Entry 8QTV (electron microscopy, 3.25 A resolution); this record covers chains A and B.

Chain A (and B):
Molecule: Mucin-5AC
Organism: Homo sapiens
Notes: chain B of this document is another copy of the same molecule, construct and numbering; everything in this record applies to it too
UniProtKB: P98088 (MUC5A_HUMAN); numbering as in UniProt (aligned over 799-1486)
Amino-acid sequence (722 residues; numbered 778 to 1499; the number before each row is that of its first residue):
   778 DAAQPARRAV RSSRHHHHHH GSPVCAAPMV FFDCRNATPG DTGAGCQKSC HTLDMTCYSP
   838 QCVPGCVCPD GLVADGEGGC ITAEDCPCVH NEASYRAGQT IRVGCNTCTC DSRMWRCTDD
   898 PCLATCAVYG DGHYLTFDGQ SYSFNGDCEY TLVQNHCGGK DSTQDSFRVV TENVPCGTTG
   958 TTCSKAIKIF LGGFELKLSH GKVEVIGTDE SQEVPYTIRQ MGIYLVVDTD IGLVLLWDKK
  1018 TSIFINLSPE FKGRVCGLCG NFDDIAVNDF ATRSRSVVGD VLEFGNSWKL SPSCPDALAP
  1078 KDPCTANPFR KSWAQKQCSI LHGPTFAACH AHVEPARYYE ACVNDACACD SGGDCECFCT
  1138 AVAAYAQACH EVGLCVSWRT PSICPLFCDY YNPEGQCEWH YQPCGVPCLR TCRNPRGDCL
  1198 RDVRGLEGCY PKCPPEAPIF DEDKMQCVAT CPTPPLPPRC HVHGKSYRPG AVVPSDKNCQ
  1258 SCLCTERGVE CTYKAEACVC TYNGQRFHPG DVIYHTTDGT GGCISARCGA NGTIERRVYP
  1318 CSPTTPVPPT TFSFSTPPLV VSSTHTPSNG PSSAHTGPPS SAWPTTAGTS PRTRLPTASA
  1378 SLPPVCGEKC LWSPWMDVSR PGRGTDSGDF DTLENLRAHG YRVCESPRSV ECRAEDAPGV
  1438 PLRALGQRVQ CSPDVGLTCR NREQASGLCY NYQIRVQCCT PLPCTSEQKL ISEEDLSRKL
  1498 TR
Not modelled in the structure: 778-898, 1230-1499
Disulfides: C903-C1036, C925-C1071, C934-C1033, C953-C960, C1081-C1124, C1095-C1119, C1106-C1146, C1126-C1134, C1136-C1161, C1152-C1181, C1165-C1206, C1185-C1196, C1189-C1228, C1210-C1224
Construct notes: expression tag (778-798, 1487-1499); conflict S799 (Ala in P98088), T1482 (Ser in P98088), S1483 (Thr in P98088), E1484 (Ser in P98088), Q1485 (Ser in P98088), K1486 (Ser in P98088)
Bound ions: Ca2+: D915, N1038, D1040, I1042, N1045, D1046
UniProt features mapped onto this chain:
  - glycosylation: N1308 (N-linked (GlcNAc...) asparagine), W1389 (C-linked (Man) tryptophan)
From the paper describing this entry:
  - self-association interface (contacts with another copy of this molecule); pairs are residue here / residue on that copy: C1132-C1132, R1156-F1164, P1158-F1164 (hydrophobic contact), P1158-Y1167 (hydrophobic contact), L1163-F1164, C1174-C1174 (disulfide), Y1178-F1164

How chain A and chain B interact:
Residue-residue contacts (30; chain A residue first):
  R1087(A) - D1127(B)  hydrogen bond (side chain-backbone)
  W1090(A) - S1128(B)
  W1090(A) - G1129(B)  hydrogen bond (side chain-backbone)
  W1090(A) - G1130(B)
  D1127(A) - R1087(B)  hydrogen bond (backbone-side chain)
  S1128(A) - W1090(B)
  G1129(A) - W1090(B)  hydrogen bond (backbone-side chain)
  G1129(A) - D1131(B)
  G1130(A) - W1090(B)
  G1130(A) - D1131(B)  hydrogen bond (backbone-side chain)
  D1131(A) - G1129(B)
  D1131(A) - G1130(B)  hydrogen bond (side chain-backbone)
  D1131(A) - D1131(B)
  P1158(A) - F1164(B)  hydrophobic
  P1158(A) - Y1167(B)
  P1162(A) - P1162(B)
  P1162(A) - F1164(B)  hydrophobic
  L1163(A) - L1163(B)
  L1163(A) - F1164(B)
  F1164(A) - P1158(B)  hydrophobic
  F1164(A) - P1162(B)  hydrophobic
  F1164(A) - L1163(B)
  F1164(A) - Y1178(B)  hydrophobic
  D1166(A) - H1177(B)
  D1166(A) - Y1178(B)
  Y1167(A) - P1158(B)
  C1174(A) - C1174(B)  disulfide
  H1177(A) - D1166(B)
  Y1178(A) - F1164(B)  hydrophobic
  Y1178(A) - D1166(B)
Interface residues without a listed pair, chain A (19 interface residues in all): F1086, C1132, R1156
Interface residues without a listed pair, chain B (19 interface residues in all): F1086, C1132, R1156
Cross-chain cystine bridges: C1174(A)-C1174(B)

In short:
Chain A and chain B each contribute 19 residues to their interface, with 1 disulfide bond and 6 hydrogen
bonds. Among the polar pairs are R1087(A)-D1127(B), W1090(A)-G1129(B) and G1130(A)-D1131(B). D915(A),
N1038(A), D1040(A), I1042(A), N1045(A) and D1046(A) coordinate Ca2+. The paper reports a self-association
interface involving C1132(A), R1156(A) and P1158(A) among others.
Both chains are Mucin-5AC (Homo sapiens). Entry 8QTV (MUC5AC D'D3CysD1 domains) was determined by electron
microscopy together with 8QTB, 8R1U, 8R1Z and 8QSP from the same study.
